Entry 1UD3 (X-ray diffraction, 2.15 A resolution); this record covers chain A.

[Chain A]
Protein: amylase
Source organism: Bacillus sp. KSM-K38
Notes: EC 3.2.1.1
Reference sequence: Q93I48 (Q93I48_9BACI); residues 1-480 here correspond to UniProt positions 22-501 (UniProt number = residue number + 21)
Amino-acid sequence (480 residues; numbered 1 to 480; the number before each row is that of its first residue):
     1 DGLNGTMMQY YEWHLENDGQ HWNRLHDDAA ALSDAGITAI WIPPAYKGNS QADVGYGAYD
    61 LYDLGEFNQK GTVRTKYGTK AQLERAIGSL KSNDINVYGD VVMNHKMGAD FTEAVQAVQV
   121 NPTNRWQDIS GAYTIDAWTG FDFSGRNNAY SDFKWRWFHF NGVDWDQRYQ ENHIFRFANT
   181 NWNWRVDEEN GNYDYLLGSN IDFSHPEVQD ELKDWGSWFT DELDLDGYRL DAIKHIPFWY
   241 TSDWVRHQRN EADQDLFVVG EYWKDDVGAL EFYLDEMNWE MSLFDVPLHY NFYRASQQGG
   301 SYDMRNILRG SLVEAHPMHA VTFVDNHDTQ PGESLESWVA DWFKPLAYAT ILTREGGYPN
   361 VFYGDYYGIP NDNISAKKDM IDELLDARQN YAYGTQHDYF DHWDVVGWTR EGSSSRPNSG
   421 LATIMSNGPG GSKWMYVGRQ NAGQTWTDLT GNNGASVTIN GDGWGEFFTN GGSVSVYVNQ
Differences from the reference sequence: engineered mutation H289 (Asn310 in Q93I48)
Metal / ion sites: Na+ site 1: N104, D194, N200, H235; Na+ site 2: G300, Y302, W403, D404, N427

[In short]
The Na+ site 1 is built by N104, D194, N200 and H235. G300, Y302, W403, D404 and N427 form the Na+ site 2.
Chain A is amylase (Bacillus sp. KSM-K38); the structure, Crystal structure of AmyK38 N289H mutant, was
determined by X-ray diffraction together with 1UD2, 1UD4, 1UD5, 1UD6 and 1UD8 from the same study.
